PDB entry 1H6D | X-ray diffraction, 2.05 A resolution | chains B and C of the 4 polymer chains in the assembly

Chain B (and C):
Molecule: Precursor form of glucose-fructose oxidoreductase
From: Zymomonas mobilis
Notes: EC 1.1.99.28; chain C of this document is another copy of the same molecule, construct and numbering; everything in this record applies to it too
UniProt: P75002 (P75002); residue numbers follow UniProt; this construct covers 1-433
Amino-acid sequence (433 residues; numbered 1 to 433; the number before each row is that of its first residue):
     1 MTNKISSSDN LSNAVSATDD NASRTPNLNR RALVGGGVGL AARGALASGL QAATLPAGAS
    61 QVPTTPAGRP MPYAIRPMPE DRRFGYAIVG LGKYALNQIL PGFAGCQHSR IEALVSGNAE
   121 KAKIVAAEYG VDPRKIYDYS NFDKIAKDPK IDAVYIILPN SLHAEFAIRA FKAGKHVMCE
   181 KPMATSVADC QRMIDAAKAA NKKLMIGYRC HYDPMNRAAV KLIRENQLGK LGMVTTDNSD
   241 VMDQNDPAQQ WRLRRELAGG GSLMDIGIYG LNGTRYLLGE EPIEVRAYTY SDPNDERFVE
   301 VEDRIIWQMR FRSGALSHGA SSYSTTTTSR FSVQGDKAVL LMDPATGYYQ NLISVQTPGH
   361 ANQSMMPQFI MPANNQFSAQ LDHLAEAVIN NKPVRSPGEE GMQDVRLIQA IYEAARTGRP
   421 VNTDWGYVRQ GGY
Disordered / not traced: 1-52 (chain C: 1-51)
Residues lining bound ligands:
  - NADPH (NDP; NADPH dihydro-nicotinamide-adenine-dinucleotide phosphate), molecule 1: V62, P63, T65, P66, A67, G68, R69
  - NADPH (NDP), molecule 2: G90, L91, G92, K93, Y94, A95, S116, G117, N118, K121, Y139, I157, L158, P159, N160, L162, H163, E180, K181, P182, G207, R209, P247, A248, W251, R252, L257, D265, Y269, Y348

How chain B and chain C interact:
Residue-residue contacts - 21 pairs, chain B then chain C:
  P358(B) - Q368(C)
  G359(B) - S364(C)
  G359(B) - M365(C)  hydrogen bond (backbone-backbone)
  G359(B) - P367(C)
  H360(B) - Q363(C)
  H360(B) - S364(C)
  H360(B) - M365(C)
  A361(B) - A361(C)
  A361(B) - N362(C)
  A361(B) - Q363(C)  hydrogen bond (backbone-backbone)
  N362(B) - A361(C)
  N362(B) - N362(C)  hydrogen bond
  Q363(B) - H360(C)
  Q363(B) - A361(C)  hydrogen bond (backbone-backbone)
  Q363(B) - Q363(C)
  S364(B) - G359(C)
  S364(B) - H360(C)  hydrogen bond
  M365(B) - G359(C)  hydrogen bond (backbone-backbone)
  M365(B) - H360(C)
  P367(B) - G359(C)
  Q368(B) - P358(C)
Also at the interface, not in a pair above, chain B (12 interface residues in all): M366, I370
Also at the interface, not in a pair above, chain C (11 interface residues in all): M366

Summary:
12 residues of chain B face 11 of chain C across their interface; the contacts include 6 hydrogen bonds. Among
the polar pairs are N362(B)-N362(C), S364(B)-H360(C) and G359(B)-M365(C). Ligands of chain B: NADPH.
Chain B and chain C are both Precursor form of glucose-fructose oxidoreductase (Zymomonas mobilis); the
structure, Oxidized Precursor Form of Glucose-Fructose Oxidoreductase from Zymomonas mobilis complexed with
glycerol, was determined by X-ray diffraction, deposited together with 1H6A, 1H6B and 1H6C.
